8VBF - chains A and B of the 3 polymer chains in the assembly; structure by electron microscopy, 2.80 A resolution.

Chain A:
Name: HIV-1 reverse transcriptase/ribonuclease H P66 subunit
Organism: Human immunodeficiency virus 1
Reference sequence: P03366 (POL_HV1B1); residues 1-555 here correspond to UniProt positions 600-1154 (UniProt number = residue number + 599)
Chain sequence (557 residues; numbered -1 to 555; the number before each row is that of its first residue; numbers below 1 keep their minus sign (Met-1 is residue -1)):
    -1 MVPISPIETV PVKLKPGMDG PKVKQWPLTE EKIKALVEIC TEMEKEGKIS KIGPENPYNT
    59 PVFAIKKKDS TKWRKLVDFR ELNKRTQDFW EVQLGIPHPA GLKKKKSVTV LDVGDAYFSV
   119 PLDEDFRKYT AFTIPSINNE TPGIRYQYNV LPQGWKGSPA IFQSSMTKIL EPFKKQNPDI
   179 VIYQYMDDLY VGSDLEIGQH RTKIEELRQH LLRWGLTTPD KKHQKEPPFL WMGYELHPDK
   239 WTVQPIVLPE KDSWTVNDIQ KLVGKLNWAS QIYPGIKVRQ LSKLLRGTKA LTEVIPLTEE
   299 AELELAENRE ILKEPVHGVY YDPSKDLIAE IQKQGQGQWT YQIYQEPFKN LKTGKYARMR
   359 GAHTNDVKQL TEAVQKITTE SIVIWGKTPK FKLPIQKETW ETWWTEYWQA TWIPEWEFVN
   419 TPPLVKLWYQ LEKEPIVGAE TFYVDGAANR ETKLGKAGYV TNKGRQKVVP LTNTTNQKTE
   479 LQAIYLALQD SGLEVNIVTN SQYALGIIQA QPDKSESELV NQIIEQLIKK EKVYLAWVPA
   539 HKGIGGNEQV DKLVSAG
Not modelled in the structure: -1 to 0, 550-555
Construct notes: expression tag (-1 to 0); engineered mutation Ser280 (Cys879 in P03366), Asn498 (Asp1097 in P03366)
UniProt features mapped onto this chain:
  - region: Phe227 to His235 (RT 'primer grip')
  - motif: Trp398 to Trp414 (Tryptophan repeat motif)
  - binding site (Mg(2+)): Asp110, Asp185, Asp186, Asp443, Glu478, Asp549
  - site: Trp401 (Essential for RT p66/p51 heterodimerization), Trp414 (Essential for RT p66/p51 heterodimerization), Phe440, Tyr441 (Cleavage)
Ion coordination: Mg2+ site 1: Asp110, Val111, Asp185 (together with 2'-deoxyadenosine 5'-triphosphate, pyrophosphate) (shared with 1 residue of chain F); Mg2+ site 2: Asp110, Asp185 (together with 2'-deoxyadenosine 5'-triphosphate) (shared with 2 residues of chain F)
Small-molecule neighbours: 2'-deoxyadenosine 5'-triphosphate / pyrophosphate: Ile63, Lys65, Lys70, Arg72, Leu74, Asp110, Val111, Gly112, Asp113, Ala114, Tyr115, Gln151, Gly152, Met184, Asp185, Lys220
Reported in the primary citation:
  - binding site for pyrophosphate: Lys65, Asp113, Lys220
  - conformationally variable residues (side-chain flip): Lys220
  - catalytic residues: Lys220 (proposed by the authors, not directly observed)
  - mutagenesis - K220L, K220M: decreased growth

Chain B:
Name: HIV-1 reverse transcriptase P51 subunit
Organism: Human immunodeficiency virus 1
Reference sequence: P03366 (POL_HV1B1); residues 1-428 here correspond to UniProt positions 600-1027 (UniProt number = residue number + 599)
Chain sequence (444 residues; row label = number of the first residue in the row; numbers below 1 keep their minus sign (Met-15 is residue -15)):
   -15 MAHHHHHHAL EVLFQGPISP IETVPVKLKP GMDGPKVKQW PLTEEKIKAL VEICTEMEKE
    45 GKISKIGPEN PYNTPVFAIK KKDSTKWRKL VDFRELNKRT QDFWEVQLGI PHPAGLKKKK
   105 SVTVLDVGDA YFSVPLDEDF RKYTAFTIPS INNETPGIRY QYNVLPQGWK GSPAIFQSSM
   165 TKILEPFKKQ NPDIVIYQYM DDLYVGSDLE IGQHRTKIEE LRQHLLRWGL TTPDKKHQKE
   225 PPFLWMGYEL HPDKWTVQPI VLPEKDSWTV NDIQKLVGKL NWASQIYPGI KVRQLCKLLR
   285 GTKALTEVIP LTEEAELELA ENREILKEPV HGVYYDPSKD LIAEIQKQGQ GQWTYQIYQE
   345 PFKNLKTGKY ARMRGAHTND VKQLTEAVQK ITTESIVIWG KTPKFKLPIQ KETWETWWTE
   405 YWQATWIPEW EFVNTPPLVK LWYQ
Not modelled in the structure: -15 to 6, 87-94, 211-233, 428
Construct notes: expression tag (-15 to 0)
UniProt features mapped onto this chain:
  - region: Phe227 to His235 (RT 'primer grip')
  - motif: Trp398 to Trp414 (Tryptophan repeat motif)
  - binding site (Mg(2+)): Asp110, Asp185, Asp186
  - site (Essential for RT p66/p51 heterodimerization): Trp401, Trp414

Interface between chain A and chain B:
Contacting residue pairs (113):
  Val8(A) with Glu53(B)
  Pro9(A) with Glu53(B)
  Gln85(A) with Glu53(B)
  Asp86(A) with Pro55(B)
  Phe87(A) with Pro52(B); Glu53(B)
  Trp88(A) with Lys20(B); Val21(B); Lys22(B); Pro52(B), hydrogen bond (backbone-backbone); Asn54(B); Pro55(B); Asn57(B); Thr131(B); Arg143(B)
  Val90(A) with Pro140(B); Gly141(B), hydrogen bond (backbone-backbone); Arg143(B)
  Gln91(A) with Pro140(B)
  Leu92(A) with Pro133(B), hydrophobic; Asn137(B)
  Gly93(A) with Asn137(B)
  Ile94(A) with Asn137(B)
  Pro95(A) with Asn136(B); Asn137(B)
  His96(A) with Asn136(B), hydrogen bond (backbone-side chain)
  Gly99(A) with Asn136(B)
  Leu100(A) with Asn136(B)
  Ala158(A) with Pro52(B)
  Ser162(A) with Pro52(B)
  Thr165(A) with Pro140(B)
  Lys172(A) with Glu138(B), salt bridge; Thr139(B), hydrogen bond
  Val179(A) with Glu138(B)
  Ile180(A) with Glu138(B)
  Tyr181(A) with Asn136(B), hydrogen bond; Glu138(B)
  Gln182(A) with Glu138(B), hydrogen bond (backbone-backbone); Pro140(B)
  Arg358(A) with Glu396(B), salt bridge
  Glu370(A) with Glu396(B)
  Gln373(A) with Glu396(B); Thr397(B), hydrogen bond
  Thr376(A) with Trp401(B)
  Thr377(A) with Thr400(B)
  Ile380(A) with Leu26(B)
  Val381(A) with Pro25(B), hydrophobic; Asn136(B), hydrogen bond (backbone-backbone)
  Ile382(A) with Ile135(B); Asn136(B), hydrogen bond (backbone-backbone)
  Trp383(A) with Glu28(B)
  Gly384(A) with Thr27(B); Glu28(B), hydrogen bond (backbone-backbone)
  Thr386(A) with Trp401(B)
  Trp402(A) with Lys331(B), hydrogen bond (backbone-side chain); Asp364(B)
  Tyr405(A) with Lys331(B), hydrogen bond (backbone-side chain)
  Trp406(A) with Asn418(B); Pro420(B), hydrophobic; Pro421(B)
  Gln407(A) with Lys331(B); Pro392(B); Ile393(B); Gln394(B); Val417(B), hydrogen bond (side chain-backbone); Asn418(B)
  Ala408(A) with Trp337(B), hydrophobic; Asp364(B); Pro392(B), hydrogen bond (backbone-backbone); Ile393(B)
  Thr409(A) with Asp364(B)
  Trp410(A) with Thr362(B); Asn363(B), hydrogen bond; Val365(B), hydrophobic; Trp401(B); Tyr405(B)
  Pro412(A) with Trp401(B)
  Pro433(A) with Asn255(B); Leu289(B); Thr290(B)
  Val435(A) with Thr290(B)
  Thr439(A) with Ala288(B); Leu289(B), hydrogen bond (side chain-backbone)
  Tyr441(A) with Thr286(B); Lys287(B), hydrogen bond (side chain-backbone)
  Thr459(A) with Thr286(B)
  Asn460(A) with Thr286(B)
  Asn494(A) with Leu289(B)
  Val496(A) with Gln258(B); Leu289(B), hydrophobic
  Gly504(A) with Pro420(B)
  Gln507(A) with Pro420(B); Pro421(B)
  Tyr532(A) with Asn255(B), hydrogen bond; Lys259(B); Leu289(B), hydrophobic
  Val536(A) with Gln258(B)
  Pro537(A) with Gly262(B); Asn265(B)
  Lys540(A) with Asn265(B); Val276(B); Cys280(B)
  Gly541(A) with Arg284(B), hydrogen bond (backbone-side chain)
  Ile542(A) with Gln258(B); Leu283(B), hydrophobic; Arg284(B)
  Gly543(A) with Leu283(B), hydrogen bond (backbone-backbone); Arg284(B); Gly285(B)
  Gly544(A) with Arg284(B); Gly285(B), hydrogen bond (backbone-backbone)
  Glu546(A) with Arg284(B), salt bridge
  Gln547(A) with Thr286(B), hydrogen bond
Also at the interface, not in a pair above, chain A (71 interface residues in all): Ile159, Gln161, Thr403, Glu432, Val458, Gln500, Leu503, Ala534, Trp535
Also at the interface, not in a pair above, chain B (63 interface residues in all): Val261, Gln334, Gly359, His361, Leu368, Thr419, Leu422, Val423

In short:
Chain A and chain B form an interface of 71 and 63 residues respectively; the contacts include 22 hydrogen
bonds and 3 salt bridges. Polar pairs include Lys172(A)-Glu138(B), Arg358(A)-Glu396(B) and
Glu546(A)-Arg284(B). Ligands of chain A: 2'-deoxyadenosine 5'-triphosphate / pyrophosphate. The paper reports
the catalytic residue Lys220(A); K220L and K220M of chain A reduce growth.
Here chain A is HIV-1 reverse transcriptase/ribonuclease H P66 subunit and chain B is HIV-1 reverse
transcriptase P51 subunit, both from Human immunodeficiency virus 1. Entry 8VBF (Kinetic intermediate states
of HIV-1 RT DNA synthesis captured by cryo-EM) was determined by electron microscopy, deposited together with
8VB6, 8VB7, 8VB8, 8VB9, 8VBC, 8VBG, 8VBH and 8VBI.
